Entry 7NPS (electron microscopy, 3.81 A resolution); this record covers chains B1 and P3 of the 9 polymer chains in the assembly.

# Chain B1
Protein: ESX-5 secretion system ATPase EccB5
Organism: Mycobacterium tuberculosis (strain ATCC 25618 / H37Rv)
Notes: EC 3.6.-.-
UniProt: P9WNQ9 (ECCB5_MYCTU); numbering as in UniProt (aligned over 1-506)
Amino-acid sequence (506 residues; numbered 1 to 506; the number before each row is that of its first residue):
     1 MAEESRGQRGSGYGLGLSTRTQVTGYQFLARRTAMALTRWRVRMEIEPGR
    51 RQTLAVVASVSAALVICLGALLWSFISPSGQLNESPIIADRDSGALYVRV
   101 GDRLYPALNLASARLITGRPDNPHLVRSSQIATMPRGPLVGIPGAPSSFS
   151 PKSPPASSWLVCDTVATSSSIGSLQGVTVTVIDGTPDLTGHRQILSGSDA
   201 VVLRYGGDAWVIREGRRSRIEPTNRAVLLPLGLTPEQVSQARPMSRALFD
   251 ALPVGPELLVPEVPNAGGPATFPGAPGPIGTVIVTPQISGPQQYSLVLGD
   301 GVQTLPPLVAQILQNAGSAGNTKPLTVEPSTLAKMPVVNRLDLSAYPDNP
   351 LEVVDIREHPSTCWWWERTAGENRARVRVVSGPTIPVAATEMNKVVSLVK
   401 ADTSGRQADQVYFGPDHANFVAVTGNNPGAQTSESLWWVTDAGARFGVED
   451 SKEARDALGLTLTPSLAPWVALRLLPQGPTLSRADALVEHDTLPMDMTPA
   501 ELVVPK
Unresolved in the structure: 1-73, 168-174, 317-318, 425-432, 505-506
Cystine bridges: C162-C363

# Chain P3
Protein: Mycosin-5
Organism: Mycobacterium tuberculosis (strain ATCC 25618 / H37Rv)
Notes: EC 3.4.21.-
UniProt: O53945 (MYCP5_MYCTU); residues 1-585 here = UniProt positions 1-585
Amino-acid sequence (585 residues; row label = number of the first residue in the row):
     1 MQRFGTGSSRSWCGRAGTATIAAVLLASGALTGLPPAYAISPPTIDPGAL
    51 PPDGPPGPLAPMKQNAYCTEVGVLPGTDFQLQPKYMEMLNLNEAWQFGRG
   101 DGVKVAVIDTGVTPHPRLPRLIPGGDYVMAGGDGLSDCDAHGTLVASMIA
   151 AVPANGAVPLPSVPRRPVTIPTTETPPPPQTVTLSPVPPQTVTVIPAPPP
   201 EEGVPPGAPVPGPEPPPAPGPQPPAVDRGGGTVTVPSYSGGRKIAPIDNP
   251 RNPHPSAPSPALGPPPDAFSGIAPGVEIISIRQSSQAFGLKDPYTGDEDP
   301 QTAQKIDNVETMARAIVHAANMGASVINISDVMCMSARNVIDQRALGAAV
   351 HYAAVDKDAVIVAAAGDGSKKDCKQNPIFDPLQPDDPRAWNAVTTVVTPS
   401 WFHDYVLTVGAVDANGQPLSKMSIAGPWVSISAPGTDVVGLSPRDDGLIN
   451 AIDGPDNSLLVPAGTSFSAAIVSGVAALVRAKFPELSAYQIINRLIHTAR
   501 PPARGVDNQVGYGVVDPVAALTWDVPKGPAEPPKQLSAPLVVPQPPAPRD
   551 MVPIWVAAGGLAGALLIGGAVFGTATLMRRSRKQQ
Unresolved in the structure: 1-39, 172-265, 548-585
Curated features (UniProtKB/Swiss-Prot):
  - active site (Charge relay system): D109, H141, S466
Cystine bridges: C68-C138, C334-C373

# Interface between chain B1 and chain P3
Residue-residue contacts (13; chain B1 residue first):
  Y105(B1) with L540(P3), hydrophobic
  L487(B1) with P539(P3); L540(P3), hydrogen bond (backbone-backbone)
  V488(B1) with A538(P3)
  E489(B1) with S537(P3); A538(P3), hydrogen bond (backbone-backbone); L540(P3)
  H490(B1) with S537(P3), hydrogen bond
  T492(B1) with L536(P3)
  M497(B1) with P384(P3)
  P499(B1) with L382(P3)
  A500(B1) with L382(P3)
  E501(B1) with L382(P3)
Also at the interface, not in a pair above, chain B1 (13 interface residues in all): G101, V140, D496
Also at the interface, not in a pair above, chain P3 (8 interface residues in all): P543

# Overview
Chain B1 and chain P3 form an interface of 13 and 8 residues respectively; the contacts include 3 hydrogen
bonds. Polar pairs include H490(B1)-S537(P3), L487(B1)-L540(P3) and E489(B1)-A538(P3). UniProt lists 3
active-site residues on chain P3.
Chain B1 is ESX-5 secretion system ATPase EccB5 and chain P3 is Mycosin-5, both from Mycobacterium
tuberculosis (strain ATCC 25618 / H37Rv); the structure, Structure of the periplasmic assembly from the ESX-5
inner membrane complex, C1 model, was determined by electron microscopy (same publication as 7NP7, 7NPR, 7NPU,
7NPV and 7NPT).
